PDB entry 7BGB | electron microscopy, 3.40 A resolution | chains B and I of the 10 polymer chains in the assembly

Chain B:
Molecule: 451-nt RNA strand
From: Homo sapiens
Sequence (451 nucleotides; row label = number of the first residue in the row):
     1 GGGUUGCGGAGGGUGGGCCUGGGAGGGGUGGUGGCCAUUUUUUGUCUAAC
    51 CCUAACUGAGAAGGGCGUAGGCGCCGUGCUUUUGCUCCCCGCGCGCUGUU
   101 UUUCUCGCUGACUUUCAGCGGGCGGAAAAGCCUCGGCCUGCCGCCUUCCA
   151 CCGUUCAUUCUAGAGCAAACAAAAAAUGUCAGCUGCUGGCCCGUUCGCCC
   201 CUCCCGGGGACCUGCGGCGGGUCGCCUGCCCAGCCCCCGAACCCCGCCUG
   251 GAGGCCGCGGUCGGCCCGGGGCUUCUCCGGAGGCACCCACUGCCACCGCG
   301 AAGAGUUGGGCUCUGUCAGCCGCGGGUCUCUCGGGGGCGAGGGCGAGGUU
   351 CAGGCCUUUCAGGCCGCAGGAAGAGGAACGGAGCGAGUCCCCGCGCGCGG
   401 CGCGAUUCCCUGAGCUGUGGGACGUGCACCCAGGACUCGGCUCACACAUG
   451 C
Not modelled in the structure: 1-210, 219-361, 393-396, 450-451
Reported in the primary citation:
  - contacts within the chain: A377/C447 (pi stacking)
  - mutagenesis - G414C: abolished binding to Telomerase Cajal body protein 1 (citing earlier work)
  - mutagenesis - U418C: decreased expression (citing earlier work)

Chain I:
Protein: H/ACA ribonucleoprotein complex subunit 2
From: Homo sapiens
UniProt: Q9NX24 (NHP2_HUMAN); residues 1-153 here = UniProt positions 1-153
Chain sequence (153 residues; each row starts with the number of its first residue):
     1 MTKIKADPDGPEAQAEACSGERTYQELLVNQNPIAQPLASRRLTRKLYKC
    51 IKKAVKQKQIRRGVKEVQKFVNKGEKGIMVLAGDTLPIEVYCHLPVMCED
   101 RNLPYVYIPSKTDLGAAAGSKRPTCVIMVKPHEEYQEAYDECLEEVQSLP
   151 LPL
Not modelled in the structure: 1-24, 153
Reported in the primary citation:
  - binding site for the 451-nt RNA strand (chain B): Leu-86, Lys-111

Interface between chain B and chain I:
Contacting residue pairs - 19 pairs, chain B then chain I:
  U407(B) / Arg-61(I)  hydrogen bond to the sugar
  U407(B) / Phe-70(I)  sugar contact
  C408(B) / Lys-69(I)  salt bridge to the phosphate
  U411(B) / Arg-62(I)  hydrogen bond to the base
  U411(B) / Ser-120(I)  sugar contact
  U411(B) / Arg-122(I)  hydrogen bond to the base
  A413(B) / Arg-122(I)  salt bridge to the phosphate
  U416(B) / Arg-122(I)  base contact
  G417(B) / Arg-62(I)  base contact
  G417(B) / Thr-124(I)  hydrogen bond to the sugar
  U418(B) / Gly-63(I)  phosphate contact
  U418(B) / Val-64(I)  phosphate contact
  U418(B) / Thr-85(I)  base contact
  U418(B) / Leu-86(I)  hydrogen bond to the base
  U418(B) / Lys-111(I)  hydrogen bond to the base
  U418(B) / Thr-124(I)  hydrogen bond to the phosphate
  U418(B) / Cys-125(I)  hydrogen bond to the phosphate
  G419(B) / Lys-65(I)  base contact
  G420(B) / Lys-65(I)  base contact
Interface residues without a listed pair, chain B (11 interface residues in all): G404, C410
Interface residues without a listed pair, chain I (20 interface residues in all): Glu-66, Pro-87, Val-90, Gly-119, Lys-121, Pro-123

Summary:
11 residues of chain B face 20 of chain I across their interface, with 8 hydrogen bonds and 2 salt bridges.
Polar contacts include U411(B)/Arg-62(I), U411(B)/Arg-122(I) and U418(B)/Leu-86(I). The paper reports a
binding site for the 451-nt RNA strand (chain B) at Leu-86(I) and Lys-111(I); G414C of chain B abolishes
binding to Telomerase Cajal body protein 1.
Chain B is a 451-nt RNA strand and chain I is H/ACA ribonucleoprotein complex subunit 2, both from Homo
sapiens; the structure, The H/ACA RNP lobe of human telomerase, was determined by electron microscopy,
deposited together with 7BG9.
